Entry 7W6J (X-ray diffraction, 2.68 A resolution); this record covers chains A and F of the 4 polymer chains in the assembly.

[Chain A]
Name: Set1/Ash2 histone methyltransferase complex subunit ASH2
Organism: Homo sapiens
UniProt: Q9UBL3 (ASH2L_HUMAN); residues 286-504 here correspond to UniProt positions 380-598 (UniProt number = residue number + 94)
Chain sequence (184 residues; each row starts with the number of its first residue; note: 36 numbers in that range are skipped by the numbering (no residue carries them; nothing is unmodelled there)):
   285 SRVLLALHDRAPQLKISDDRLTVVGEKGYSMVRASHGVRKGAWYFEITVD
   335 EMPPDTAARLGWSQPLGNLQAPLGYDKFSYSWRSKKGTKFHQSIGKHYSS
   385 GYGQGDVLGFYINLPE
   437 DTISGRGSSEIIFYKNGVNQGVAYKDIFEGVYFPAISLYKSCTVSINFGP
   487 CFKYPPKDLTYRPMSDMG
Not modelled in the structure: 437-443
Construct notes: expression tag (285); linker (439-444)

[Chain F]
Name: Retinoblastoma-binding protein 5
Organism: Homo sapiens
UniProt: Q15291 (RBBP5_HUMAN); residue numbers follow UniProt; this construct covers 330-356
Chain sequence (27 residues; row label = number of the first residue in the row):
   330 SAFAPDFKELDENVEYEERESEFDIED
Not modelled in the structure: 330-334, 355-356
Curated features (UniProtKB/Swiss-Prot):
  - modified residue: Ser-350 (Phosphoserine)

[Chain A / chain F interface]
Residue-residue contacts (7):
  Arg-323(A) / Glu-346(F)  salt bridge
  Lys-324(A) / Glu-347(F)
  Lys-324(A) / Arg-348(F)
  Leu-350(A) / Lys-337(F)
  Glu-400(A) / Arg-348(F)
  Glu-400(A) / Glu-349(F)
  Glu-400(A) / Ser-350(F)  hydrogen bond

[Overview]
4 residues of chain A and 6 residues of chain F are in contact, with 1 hydrogen bond and 1 salt bridge. Polar
contacts include Arg-323(A)/Glu-346(F) and Glu-400(A)/Ser-350(F).
Chain A is Set1/Ash2 histone methyltransferase complex subunit ASH2 and chain F is Retinoblastoma-binding
protein 5, both from Homo sapiens; the structure, The crystal structure of MLL1
(N3861I/Q3867L/C3882SS)-RBBP5-ASH2L in complex with H3K4me2 peptide, was determined by X-ray diffraction (same
publication as 7W67, 7W6A, 7W6I and 7W6L).
